Entry 4FL4 (X-ray diffraction, 2.80 A resolution); this record covers chains A and C of the 3 polymer chains in the assembly.

== Chain A ==
Name: Glycoside hydrolase family 9
From: Clostridium thermocellum
Notes: fragment: type I dockerin
UniProtKB: D1NID1 (D1NID1_CLOTM); residues 23-88 here correspond to UniProt positions 584-649 (UniProt number = residue number + 561)
Sequence (88 residues; numbered 1 to 88; the number before each row is that of its first residue):
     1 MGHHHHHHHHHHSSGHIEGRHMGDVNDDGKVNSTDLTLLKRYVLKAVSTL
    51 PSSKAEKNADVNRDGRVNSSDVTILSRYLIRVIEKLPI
Not modelled in the structure: 1-20
Sequence notes: expression tag (1-22)
Ion coordination: Ca2+ site 1: Asp24, Asn26, Asp28, Lys30, Asp35; Ca2+ site 2: Asp60, Asn62, Asp64, Arg66, Asp71

== Chain C ==
Name: Cellulosome anchoring protein cohesin region
From: Clostridium thermocellum
Notes: fragment: type I cohesin, X module, type II dockerin
UniProtKB: C7HJU1 (C7HJU1_CLOTM); residues 2-313 here correspond to UniProt positions 9-320 (UniProt number = residue number + 7)
Sequence (321 residues; row label = number of the first residue in the row):
     1 MPTITPNKLTLKIGRAEGRPGDTVEIPVNLYGVPQKGIASGDFVVSYDPN
    51 VLEIIEIEPGELIVDPNPTKSFDTAVYPDRKMIVFLFAEDSGTGAYAITE
   101 DGVFATIVAKVKEGAPEGFSAIEISEFGAFADNDLVEVETDLINGGVLVT
   151 NKPVIEGYKVSGYILPDFSFDATVAPLVKAGFKVEIVGTELYAVTDANGY
   201 FEITGVPANASGYTLKISRATYLDRVIANVVVTGDTSVSTSQAPIMMWVG
   251 DIVKDNSINLLDVAEVIRCFNATKGSANYVEELDINRNGAINMQDIMIVH
   301 KHFGATSSDYDAQLEHHHHHH
Not modelled in the structure: 1-5, 314-321
Sequence notes: initiating methionine (1); expression tag (314-321)
Ion coordination: Ca2+ site 1: Asp251, Val253, Asp255, Ser257, Asp262; Ca2+ site 2: Asp284, Asn286, Asn288, Ala290, Asp295

== Interface between chain A and chain C ==
Pairs across the interface (48; chain A residue first):
  Asp28(A) - Glu137(C)
  Asn32(A) - Asp42(C)
  Asn32(A) - Ala129(C)
  Asn32(A) - Glu137(C)  hydrogen bond
  Ser33(A) - Ser40(C)
  Ser33(A) - Gly41(C)  hydrogen bond (side chain-backbone)
  Ser33(A) - Asp42(C)  hydrogen bond
  Ser33(A) - Leu86(C)
  Ser33(A) - Phe87(C)
  Ser33(A) - Ala129(C)  hydrogen bond (side chain-backbone)
  Thr34(A) - Ser40(C)
  Thr34(A) - Ala129(C)
  Thr34(A) - Ala131(C)
  Thr34(A) - Leu135(C)
  Thr34(A) - Glu137(C)  hydrogen bond
  Leu36(A) - Leu86(C)  hydrophobic
  Leu36(A) - Ala88(C)  hydrophobic
  Thr37(A) - Ala39(C)
  Thr37(A) - Ser40(C)
  Thr37(A) - Ala88(C)
  Leu38(A) - Leu135(C)  hydrophobic
  Lys40(A) - Lys70(C)
  Lys40(A) - Ala88(C)  hydrogen bond (side chain-backbone)
  Lys40(A) - Asp90(C)  salt bridge
  Arg41(A) - Glu89(C)  salt bridge
  Arg41(A) - Gly92(C)
  Arg41(A) - Gly94(C)
  Arg41(A) - Asn133(C)  hydrogen bond (side chain-backbone)
  Arg41(A) - Leu135(C)
  Leu44(A) - Ser91(C)
  Leu44(A) - Gly92(C)
  Leu44(A) - Thr93(C)
  Ala46(A) - Gly92(C)
  Ser76(A) - Asp73(C)
  Ser76(A) - Leu86(C)
  Leu79(A) - Val84(C)
  Leu79(A) - Leu86(C)  hydrophobic
  Ile80(A) - Asp73(C)
  Ile80(A) - Ala75(C)
  Ile80(A) - Tyr77(C)  hydrogen bond (backbone-side chain)
  Ile80(A) - Leu86(C)  hydrophobic
  Arg81(A) - Val44(C)
  Arg81(A) - Tyr77(C)  hydrogen bond (backbone-side chain)
  Arg81(A) - Arg80(C)
  Arg81(A) - Met82(C)
  Arg81(A) - Val84(C)
  Arg81(A) - Glu126(C)  salt bridge
  Val82(A) - Tyr77(C)  hydrogen bond (backbone-side chain)
Interface residues without a listed pair, chain C (29 interface residues in all): Thr74, Gly128

== In short ==
The interface between chain A and chain C involves 16 residues on one side and 29 on the other; the contacts
include 10 hydrogen bonds and 3 salt bridges. Among the polar pairs are Lys40(A)-Asp90(C), Arg41(A)-Glu89(C)
and Arg81(A)-Glu126(C).
Here chain A is Glycoside hydrolase family 9 and chain C is Cellulosome anchoring protein cohesin region, both
from Clostridium thermocellum. Entry 4FL4 (Scaffoldin conformation and dynamics revealed by a ternary complex
from the Clostridium thermocellum cellulosome) was determined by X-ray diffraction.
